5JEQ - chain A; structure by X-ray diffraction, 1.90 A resolution.

# Chain A
Name: Nitrate/nitrite sensor protein NarQ
Source organism: Escherichia coli
Notes: EC 2.7.13.3
UniProtKB: P27896 (NARQ_ECOLI); residues 1-230 here = UniProt positions 1-230
Chain sequence (236 residues; each row starts with the number of its first residue):
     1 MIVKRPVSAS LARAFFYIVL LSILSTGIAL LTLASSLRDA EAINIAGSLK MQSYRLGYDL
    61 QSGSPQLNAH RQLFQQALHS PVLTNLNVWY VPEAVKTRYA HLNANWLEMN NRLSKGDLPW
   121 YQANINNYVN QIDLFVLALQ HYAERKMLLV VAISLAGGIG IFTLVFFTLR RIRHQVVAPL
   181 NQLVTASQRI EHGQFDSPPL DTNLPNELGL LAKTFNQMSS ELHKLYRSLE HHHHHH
Not modelled in the structure: 193, 196-197, 231-236
Sequence notes: engineered mutation Lys-50 (Arg in P27896); expression tag (231-236)
From the paper describing this entry:
  - mutagenesis - R50K: abolished signaling (citing earlier work)
  - contacts within the chain: Gly-47/Met-51 (backbone contact), Val-7/Glu-207, Ser-8/Glu-207 (water-mediated contact)
  - mutagenesis - E41P: increased signaling (citing earlier work)
  - mutagenesis - E41H, E41L, E41R: unchanged signaling (citing earlier work)

# In short
From the paper: R50K abolishes signaling; contacts within the chain involving Gly-47, Met-51 and Glu-207 among
others; 5 substitutions were tested in all.
Chain A is Nitrate/nitrite sensor protein NarQ (Escherichia coli); the structure, Fragment of nitrate/nitrite
sensor histidine kinase NarQ (R50K) in symmetric apo state, was determined by X-ray diffraction, deposited
together with 5JEF.
